PDB entry 3V21 | X-ray diffraction, 2.70 A resolution | chains A and F of the 8 polymer chains in the assembly

Chain A (and F):
Name: Endonuclease Bse634IR
Source organism: Geobacillus stearothermophilus
Notes: EC 3.1.21.4; chain F of this document is another copy of the same molecule, construct and numbering; everything in this record applies to it too
Reference sequence: Q8RT53 (Q8RT53_GEOSE); residues 1-293 here = UniProt positions 1-293
Sequence (293 residues; numbered 1 to 293; the number before each row is that of its first residue):
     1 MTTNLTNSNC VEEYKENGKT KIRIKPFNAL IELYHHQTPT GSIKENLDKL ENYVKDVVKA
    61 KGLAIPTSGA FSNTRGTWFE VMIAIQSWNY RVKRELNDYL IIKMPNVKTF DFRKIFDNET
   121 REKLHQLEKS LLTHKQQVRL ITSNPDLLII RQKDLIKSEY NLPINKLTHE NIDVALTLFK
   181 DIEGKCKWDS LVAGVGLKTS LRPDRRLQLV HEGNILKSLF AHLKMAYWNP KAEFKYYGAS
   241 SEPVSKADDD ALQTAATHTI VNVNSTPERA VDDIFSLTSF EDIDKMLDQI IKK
Unresolved in the structure: 1-3, 293 (chain F: 1-5, 293)
Differences from the reference sequence: engineered mutation Ala226 (Arg in Q8RT53)
From the paper describing this entry:
  - conformationally variable residues (order/disorder transition): Cys10 to Pro26
  - mutagenesis - P203G (10-fold), P203S (10-fold): increased catalytic activity on oligoduplex TA
  - mutagenesis - P203G, P203S: increased catalytic activity on mis-cognate substrates

Interface between chain A and chain F:
Residue-residue contacts - 13 pairs, chain A then chain F:
  Gln126(A) - Ala226(F)
  Gln126(A) - Trp228(F)
  Leu127(A) - Trp228(F)  hydrophobic
  Ser130(A) - Trp228(F)  hydrogen bond
  His222(A) - Trp228(F)
  Met225(A) - Met225(F)  hydrophobic
  Trp228(A) - Gln126(F)
  Trp228(A) - Leu127(F)
  Trp228(A) - Ser130(F)
  Trp228(A) - His222(F)
  Val261(A) - Asn262(F)
  Asn262(A) - Val261(F)
  Asn262(A) - Asn262(F)  hydrogen bond
Interface residues without a listed pair, chain A (12 interface residues in all): Lys123, Ala226, Tyr227, Pro230
Interface residues without a listed pair, chain F (12 interface residues in all): Lys123, Tyr227, Pro230

Overview:
The chain A/chain F interface involves 12 residues from each chain; the contacts include 2 hydrogen bonds.
Among the polar pairs are Ser130(A)-Trp228(F) and Asn262(A)-Asn262(F). From the paper: P203G and P203S of
chain A increase catalytic activity on oligoduplex TA; conformational variability at Cys10(A).
Chain A and chain F are both Endonuclease Bse634IR (Geobacillus stearothermophilus); the structure, Crystal
structure of Type IIF restriction endonuclease Bse634I with cognate DNA, was determined by X-ray diffraction,
deposited together with 3V1Z and 3V20.
